1ZA1 - chains B and D of the 4 polymer chains in the assembly; structure by X-ray diffraction, 2.20 A resolution.

== Chain B (and D) ==
Name: Aspartate carbamoyltransferase regulatory chain
Source organism: Escherichia coli
Notes: EC 2.1.3.2; chain D of this document is another copy of the same molecule, construct and numbering; everything in this record applies to it too
UniProtKB: P00478 (PYRI_ECOLI); residues 2-153 here correspond to UniProt positions 1-152 (UniProt number = residue number - 1)
Amino-acid sequence (153 residues; numbered 1 to 153; the number before each row is that of its first residue):
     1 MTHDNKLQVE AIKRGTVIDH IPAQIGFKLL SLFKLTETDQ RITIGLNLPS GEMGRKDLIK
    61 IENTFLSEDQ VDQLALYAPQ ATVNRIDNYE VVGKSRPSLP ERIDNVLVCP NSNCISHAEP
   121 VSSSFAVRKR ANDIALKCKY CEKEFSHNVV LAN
Unresolved in the structure: 1
Sequence notes: initiating methionine (1)
Ion coordination: Zn2+: C109, C114, C138, C141
Residues lining bound ligands: CTP (cytidine-5'-triphosphate): T2, H3, A11, I12, V17, D19, H20, E52, L58, K60, N84, I86, Y89, V91, K94

== How chain B and chain D interact ==
Pairs across the interface - 47 pairs, chain B then chain D:
  Q8(B) - Q8(D)
  Q8(B) - V9(D)
  Q8(B) - E10(D)  hydrogen bond (backbone-backbone)
  V9(B) - L7(D)
  V9(B) - Q8(D)  hydrogen bond (backbone-backbone)
  E10(B) - L7(D)
  E10(B) - Q8(D)
  E10(B) - V9(D)
  A11(B) - L7(D)
  K13(B) - K6(D)
  Q24(B) - T36(D)
  Q24(B) - E37(D)
  Q24(B) - T38(D)  hydrogen bond (side chain-backbone)
  F27(B) - F27(D)  hydrophobic
  F27(B) - S31(D)
  F27(B) - T36(D)
  L30(B) - F27(D)
  S31(B) - F27(D)
  T36(B) - Q24(D)
  T36(B) - F27(D)
  T36(B) - L46(D)
  E37(B) - Q24(D)
  T38(B) - N47(D)  hydrogen bond (backbone-side chain)
  D39(B) - N47(D)
  Q40(B) - L46(D)
  Q40(B) - N47(D)  hydrogen bond (backbone-side chain)
  R41(B) - L46(D)
  R41(B) - N47(D)
  R41(B) - L48(D)
  R41(B) - R55(D)
  I42(B) - G45(D)
  I42(B) - L46(D)  hydrogen bond (backbone-backbone)
  T43(B) - I44(D)
  I44(B) - T43(D)
  I44(B) - I44(D)  hydrogen bond (backbone-backbone)
  I44(B) - L46(D)  hydrophobic
  G45(B) - I42(D)
  L46(B) - T36(D)
  L46(B) - R41(D)
  L46(B) - I42(D)  hydrogen bond (backbone-backbone)
  N47(B) - T38(D)  hydrogen bond (side chain-backbone)
  N47(B) - D39(D)  hydrogen bond (side chain-backbone)
  N47(B) - Q40(D)  hydrogen bond (side chain-backbone)
  N47(B) - R41(D)
  L48(B) - R41(D)
  P49(B) - R41(D)
  R55(B) - D39(D)
Interface residues without a listed pair, chain B (27 interface residues in all): K6, L7, Y89
Interface residues without a listed pair, chain D (24 interface residues in all): L30, Y89

== Summary ==
27 residues of chain B face 24 of chain D across their interface; the contacts include 11 hydrogen bonds.
Among the polar pairs are Q24(B)-T38(D), T38(B)-N47(D) and Q40(B)-N47(D). Bound to chain B: CTP. The Zn2+ site
is built by C109(B), C114(B), C138(B) and C141(B).
Chain B and chain D are both Aspartate carbamoyltransferase regulatory chain (Escherichia coli); the
structure, Structure of wild-type E. coli Aspartate Transcarbamoylase in the presence of CTP at 2.20 A
resolution, was determined by X-ray diffraction together with 1ZA2 from the same study.
